PDB entry 6ABP | X-ray diffraction, 1.67 A resolution | chain A

Chain A:
Protein: L-arabinose-binding protein
Source organism: Escherichia coli
Reference sequence: P02924 (ARAF_ECOLI); residues 1-306 here correspond to UniProt positions 24-329 (UniProt number = residue number + 23)
Amino-acid sequence (306 residues; each row starts with the number of its first residue):
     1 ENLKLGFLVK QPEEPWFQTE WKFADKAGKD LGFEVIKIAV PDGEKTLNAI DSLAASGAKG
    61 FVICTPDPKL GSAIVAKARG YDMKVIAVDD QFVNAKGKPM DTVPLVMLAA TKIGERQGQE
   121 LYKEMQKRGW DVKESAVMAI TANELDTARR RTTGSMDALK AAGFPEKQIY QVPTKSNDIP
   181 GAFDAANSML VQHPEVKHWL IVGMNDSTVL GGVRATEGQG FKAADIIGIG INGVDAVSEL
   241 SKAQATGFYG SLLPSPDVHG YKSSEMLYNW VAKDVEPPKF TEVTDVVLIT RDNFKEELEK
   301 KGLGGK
Disordered / not traced: 1
Sequence notes: conflict Leu-108 (Met131 in P02924)
Small-molecule neighbours: alpha-L-arabinopyranose / beta-L-arabinopyranose: Lys-10, Gln-11, Glu-14, Trp-16, Phe-17, Cys-64, Asp-89, Asp-90, Leu-145, Thr-147, Arg-151, Met-204, Asn-205, Asn-232
UniProt features mapped onto this chain:
  - site: Cys-64 (The binding site for the sugar molecule has not yet been established, but C-87 may be involved)

Overview:
Ligands of chain A: alpha-L-arabinopyranose / beta-L-arabinopyranose.
Chain A is L-arabinose-binding protein (Escherichia coli); the structure, Sugar-binding and crystallographic
studies of an arabinose-binding protein mutant (met108leu) which exhibits enhanced affinity and altered ...,
was determined by X-ray diffraction, deposited together with 7ABP and 8ABP.
